7RKF - chains A and B of the 6 polymer chains in the assembly; structure by electron microscopy, 4.00 A resolution.

== Chain A ==
Protein: Guanine nucleotide-binding protein subunit alpha-11
Organism: Homo sapiens
Reference sequence: P29992 (GNA11_HUMAN); residues 19-353 here correspond to UniProt positions 25-359 (UniProt number = residue number + 6)
Sequence (352 residues; each row starts with the number of its first residue):
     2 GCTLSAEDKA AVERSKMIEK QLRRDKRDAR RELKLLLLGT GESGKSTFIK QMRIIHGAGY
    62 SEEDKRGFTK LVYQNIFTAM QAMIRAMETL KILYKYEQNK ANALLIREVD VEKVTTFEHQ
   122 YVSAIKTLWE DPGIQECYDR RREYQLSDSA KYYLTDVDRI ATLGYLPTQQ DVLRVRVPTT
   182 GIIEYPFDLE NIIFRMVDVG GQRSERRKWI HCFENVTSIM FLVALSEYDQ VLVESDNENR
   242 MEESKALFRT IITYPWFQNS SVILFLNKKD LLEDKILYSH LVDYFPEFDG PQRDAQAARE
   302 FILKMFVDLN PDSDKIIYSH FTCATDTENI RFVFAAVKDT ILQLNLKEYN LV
Not modelled in the structure: 2-3
Construct notes: expression tag (2-18)
Residues lining bound ligands: GDP (guanosine-5'-diphosphate): Thr41, Gly42, Glu43, Ser44, Gly45, Lys46, Ser47, Thr48, Ser150, Arg175, Arg177, Lys269, Leu272, Cys324, Ala325, Thr326

== Chain B ==
Protein: Guanine nucleotide-binding protein G(I)/G(S)/G(T) subunit beta-1
Organism: Homo sapiens
Reference sequence: P62873 (GBB1_HUMAN); residue numbers follow UniProt; this construct covers 2-340
Sequence (345 residues; each row starts with the number of its first residue; numbers below 1 keep their minus sign (Gly-4 is residue -4)):
    -4 GPGSSGSELD QLRQEAEQLK NQIRDARKAC ADATLSQITN NIDPVGRIQM RTRRTLRGHL
    56 AKIYAMHWGT DSRLLVSASQ DGKLIIWDSY TTNKVHAIPL RSSWVMTCAY APSGNYVACG
   116 GLDNICSIYN LKTREGNVRV SRELAGHTGY LSCCRFLDDN QIVTSSGDTT CALWDIETGQ
   176 QTTTFTGHTG DVMSLSLAPD TRLFVSGACD ASAKLWDVRE GMCRQTFTGH ESDINAICFF
   236 PNGNAFATGS DDATCRLFDL RADQELMTYS HDNIICGITS VSFSKSGRLL LAGYDDFNCN
   296 VWDALKADRA GVLAGHDNRV SCLGVTDDGM AVATGSWDSF LKIWN
Not modelled in the structure: -4 to 4
Construct notes: expression tag (-4 to 1)

== Chain A / chain B interface ==
Residue-residue contacts (22; chain A residue first):
  Ala12(A) - Asn88(B)
  Arg15(A) - Val90(B)  hydrogen bond (side chain-backbone)
  Ser16(A) - Asn88(B)
  Ser16(A) - Lys89(B)  hydrogen bond (side chain-backbone)
  Glu20(A) - Lys89(B)  salt bridge
  Leu23(A) - Gly53(B)
  Leu23(A) - Lys78(B)
  Lys27(A) - Leu55(B)
  Ile183(A) - Trp99(B)
  Glu185(A) - Trp99(B)  hydrogen bond
  Val198(A) - Trp99(B)  hydrophobic
  Gln203(A) - Gly144(B)
  Ser205(A) - Tyr145(B)
  Ser205(A) - Asp186(B)  hydrogen bond
  Lys209(A) - Tyr145(B)
  Lys209(A) - Cys204(B)  hydrogen bond
  Lys209(A) - Asp228(B)  salt bridge
  His212(A) - Tyr59(B)
  Cys213(A) - Tyr59(B)
  Cys213(A) - Gln75(B)  hydrogen bond
  Phe214(A) - Trp99(B)  hydrophobic
  Trp257(A) - Arg314(B)
Also at the interface, not in a pair above, chain A (21 interface residues in all): Ile19, Asp26, Lys35, Thr181, Arg208
Also at the interface, not in a pair above, chain B (24 interface residues in all): Lys57, Asp76, His91, Ala92, Leu117, Asp118, Gly162, Met188, Trp332

== Summary ==
Chain A and chain B form an interface of 21 and 24 residues respectively, with 6 hydrogen bonds and 2 salt
bridges. Among the polar pairs are Glu20(A)-Lys89(B), Lys209(A)-Asp228(B) and Arg15(A)-Val90(B). Ligands of
chain A: GDP.
Chain A is Guanine nucleotide-binding protein subunit alpha-11 and chain B is Guanine nucleotide-binding
protein G(I)/G(S)/G(T) subunit beta-1, both from Homo sapiens; the structure, Structure of
CX3CL1-US28-G11iN18-scFv16 in TL-state, was determined by electron microscopy together with 7RKM, 7RKN, 7RKX
and 7RKY from the same study.
